Entry 2PTY (X-ray diffraction, 2.00 A resolution); this record covers chain A.

# Chain A
Molecule: Enolase
Organism: Trypanosoma brucei
Notes: EC 4.2.1.11
UniProt: Q38BV6 (Q38BV6_9TRYP); numbering as in UniProt (aligned over 1-429)
Amino-acid sequence (432 residues; numbered -2 to 429; the number before each row is that of its first residue; numbers below 1 keep their minus sign (Gly-2 is residue -2)):
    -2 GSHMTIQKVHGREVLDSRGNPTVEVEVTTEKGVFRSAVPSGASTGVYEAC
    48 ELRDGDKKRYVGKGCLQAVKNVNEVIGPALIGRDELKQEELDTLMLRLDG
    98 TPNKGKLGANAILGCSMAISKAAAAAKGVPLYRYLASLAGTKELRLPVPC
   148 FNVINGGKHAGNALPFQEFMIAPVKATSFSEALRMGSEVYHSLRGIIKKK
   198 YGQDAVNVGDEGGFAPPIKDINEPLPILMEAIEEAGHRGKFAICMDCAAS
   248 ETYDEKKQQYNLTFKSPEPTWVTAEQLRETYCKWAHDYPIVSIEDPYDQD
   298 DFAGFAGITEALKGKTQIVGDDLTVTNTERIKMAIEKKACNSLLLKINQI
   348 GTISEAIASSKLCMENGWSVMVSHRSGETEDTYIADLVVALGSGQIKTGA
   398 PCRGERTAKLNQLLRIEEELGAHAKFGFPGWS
Not modelled in the structure: -2
Construct notes: expression tag (-2 to 0); engineered mutation Lys28 (Arg in Q38BV6)
Ion coordination: Zn2+ site 1: Ser40 (together with phosphoenolpyruvate); Zn2+ site 2: Asp243, Glu291, Asp318 (together with phosphoenolpyruvate)
Ligand contacts: phosphoenolpyruvate (PEP): Ser37, Gly38, Ala39, Ser40, His156, Gln164, Glu165, Glu208, Asp243, Glu291, Asp318, Leu341, Lys343, Ser370, His371, Arg372, Ser373, Lys394

# Overview
Ligands of chain A: phosphoenolpyruvate. The Zn2+ site 2 is built by Asp243, Glu291 and Asp318.
Chain A is Enolase (Trypanosoma brucei); the structure, Crystal Structure of the T. brucei enolase complexed
with PEP, was determined by X-ray diffraction together with 2PTW, 2PTX, 2PTZ, 2PU0 and 2PU1 from the same
study.
